Entry 8IS4 (X-ray diffraction, 1.90 A resolution); this record covers chains A and B.

# Chain A (and B)
Molecule: Hydroxydechloroatrazine ethylaminohydrolase
From: Obesumbacterium proteus
Notes: chain B of this document is another copy of the same molecule, construct and numbering; everything in this record applies to it too
UniProtKB: A0A4Q9D6T1 (A0A4Q9D6T1_9GAMM); residue numbers follow UniProt; this construct covers 1-455
Sequence (455 residues; each row starts with the number of its first residue):
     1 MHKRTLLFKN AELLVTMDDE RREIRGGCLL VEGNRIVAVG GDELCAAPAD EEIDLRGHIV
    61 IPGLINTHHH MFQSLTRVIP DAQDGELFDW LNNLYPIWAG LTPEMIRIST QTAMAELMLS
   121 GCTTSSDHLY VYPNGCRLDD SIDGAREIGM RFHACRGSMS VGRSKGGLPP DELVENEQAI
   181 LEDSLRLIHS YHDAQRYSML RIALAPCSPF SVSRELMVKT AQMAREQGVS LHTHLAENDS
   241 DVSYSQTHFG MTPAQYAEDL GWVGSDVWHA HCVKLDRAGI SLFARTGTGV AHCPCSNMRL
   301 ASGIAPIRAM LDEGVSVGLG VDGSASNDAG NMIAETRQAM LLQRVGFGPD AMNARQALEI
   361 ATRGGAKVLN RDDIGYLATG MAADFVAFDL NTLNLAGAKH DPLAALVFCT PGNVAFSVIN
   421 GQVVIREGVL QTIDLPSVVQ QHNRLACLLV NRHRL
Not modelled in the structure: 1-2, 455 (chain B: 1-2, 452-455)
Ion coordination: Zn2+: H68, H70, H234, D322
Ligand contacts: 5-fluorouracil (URF): H70, Q73, L87, W90, L91, Y95, Y130, C207, H234, E237, H271, S296, L300, D322, S326

# Interface between chain A and chain B
Residue-residue contacts - 126 pairs, chain A then chain B:
  S74(A) with A396(B); G397(B)
  L75(A) with G397(B); H400(B), hydrogen bond (backbone-side chain)
  T76(A) with H400(B)
  R77(A) with L393(B); N394(B); A396(B), hydrogen bond (side chain-backbone); G397(B), hydrogen bond (backbone-backbone); A398(B); H400(B); C409(B)
  V78(A) with A398(B); D401(B); A404(B); F408(B), hydrophobic
  I79(A) with H400(B)
  P80(A) with H400(B)
  Q83(A) with R344(B), hydrogen bond (backbone-side chain); R355(B); D401(B), hydrogen bond; A404(B); F408(B)
  D84(A) with R344(B), salt bridge; N353(B), hydrogen bond
  G85(A) with P349(B)
  E86(A) with P349(B)
  T112(A) with L393(B); A396(B)
  A115(A) with L393(B)
  E116(A) with L393(B)
  L119(A) with L393(B), hydrophobic
  C295(A) with R337(B)
  N297(A) with V345(B)
  M298(A) with Q338(B); L341(B); L342(B); R344(B); V345(B), hydrophobic
  R299(A) with L341(B); R344(B), hydrogen bond (backbone-side chain); F408(B)
  A301(A) with R344(B); G348(B); P349(B)
  G303(A) with V345(B)
  I304(A) with V345(B), hydrophobic
  N327(A) with R337(B), hydrogen bond; F408(B)
  D328(A) with F408(B), hydrogen bond (backbone-backbone)
  A329(A) with F408(B), hydrogen bond (backbone-backbone); T410(B)
  N331(A) with T410(B), hydrogen bond
  R337(A) with C295(B); N327(B), hydrogen bond
  Q338(A) with M298(B); Q338(B), hydrogen bond; L341(B)
  L341(A) with M298(B); R299(B)
  L342(A) with M298(B)
  R344(A) with Q83(B), hydrogen bond (side chain-backbone); D84(B), salt bridge; M298(B); R299(B), hydrogen bond (side chain-backbone); A301(B)
  V345(A) with M298(B); G303(B); I304(B), hydrophobic
  G348(A) with A301(B)
  P349(A) with G85(B); E86(B); A301(B)
  N353(A) with D84(B), hydrogen bond
  N391(A) with V439(B); N443(B)
  L393(A) with R77(B); T112(B); A115(B); E116(B); L119(B), hydrophobic; V439(B), hydrophobic
  N394(A) with R77(B)
  A396(A) with S74(B); R77(B), hydrogen bond (backbone-side chain); T112(B); H442(B); N443(B)
  G397(A) with S74(B); L75(B); R77(B), hydrogen bond (backbone-backbone); H442(B); N443(B), hydrogen bond (backbone-side chain)
  A398(A) with R77(B); V78(B)
  K399(A) with N443(B)
  H400(A) with L75(B), hydrogen bond (side chain-backbone); R77(B); I79(B); P80(B); A446(B); V450(B)
  D401(A) with V78(B); Q83(B), hydrogen bond
  A404(A) with V78(B), hydrophobic; Q83(B)
  F408(A) with V78(B), hydrophobic; Q83(B); R299(B); N327(B); D328(B), hydrogen bond (backbone-backbone); A329(B), hydrogen bond (backbone-backbone)
  C409(A) with R77(B)
  T410(A) with E116(B); A329(B); N331(B)
  V439(A) with N391(B); T392(B); L393(B), hydrophobic
  H442(A) with A396(B); G397(B)
  N443(A) with A396(B); G397(B), hydrogen bond (side chain-backbone); K399(B)
  A446(A) with H400(B)
  V450(A) with H400(B)
Also at the interface, not in a pair above, chain A (58 interface residues in all): D350, R355, T392, A405, L435
Also at the interface, not in a pair above, chain B (59 interface residues in all): T76, N297, D350, L395, A405, L435

# Summary
58 residues of chain A and 59 residues of chain B are in contact; the contacts include 24 hydrogen bonds and 2
salt bridges. Polar contacts include D84(A)-R344(B), L75(A)-H400(B) and R77(A)-A396(B). Chain A binds
5-fluorouracil. H68(A), H70(A), H234(A) and D322(A) form the Zn2+ site.
Chain A and chain B are both Hydroxydechloroatrazine ethylaminohydrolase (Obesumbacterium proteus); the
structure, Structure of an Isocytosine specific deaminase Vcz in complexed with 5-FU, was determined by X-ray
diffraction together with 8IS5 from the same study.
